Entry 7T9T (electron microscopy, 3.70 A resolution); this record covers chains E and I of the 12 polymer chains in the assembly.

# Chain E
Protein: Envelope glycoprotein gp160
From: Human immunodeficiency virus 1
Reference sequence: M4M0W3 (M4M0W3_9HIV1); the construct lacks a stretch of the UniProt sequence and is renumbered around it, so the offset changes along the chain: 35-144 = UniProt 31-140; 154-309 = UniProt 141-296; 312-321 = UniProt 297-306; 322-359 = UniProt 308-345; 1 more segments
Amino-acid sequence (461 residues; each row starts with the number of its first residue; note: 12 numbers in that range are skipped by the numbering (no residue carries them; nothing is unmodelled there)):
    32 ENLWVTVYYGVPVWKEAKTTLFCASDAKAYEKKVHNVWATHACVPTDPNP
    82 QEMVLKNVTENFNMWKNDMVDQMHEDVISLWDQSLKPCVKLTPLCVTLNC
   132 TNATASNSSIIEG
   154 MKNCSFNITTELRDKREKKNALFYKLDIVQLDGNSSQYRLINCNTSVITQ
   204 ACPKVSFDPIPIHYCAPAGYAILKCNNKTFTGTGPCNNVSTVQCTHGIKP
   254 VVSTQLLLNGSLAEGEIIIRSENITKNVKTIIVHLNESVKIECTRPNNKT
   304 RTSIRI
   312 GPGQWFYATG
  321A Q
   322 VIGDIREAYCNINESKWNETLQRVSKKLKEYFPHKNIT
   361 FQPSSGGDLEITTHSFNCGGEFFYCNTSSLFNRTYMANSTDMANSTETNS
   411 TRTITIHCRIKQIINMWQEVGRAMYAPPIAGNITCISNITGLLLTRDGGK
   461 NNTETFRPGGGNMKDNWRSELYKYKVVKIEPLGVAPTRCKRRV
Disordered / not traced: 63-70, 154-156, 312, 399-408
Differences from the reference sequence: expression tag (32-34); conflict Lys64 (Glu60 in M4M0W3), Trp316 (Ala301 in M4M0W3), Lys488 (Glu473 in M4M0W3), Ile489 (Val474 in M4M0W3), Glu490 (Lys475 in M4M0W3), Arg498 (Asn483 in M4M0W3), Cys499 (Ala484 in M4M0W3), Lys500 (Arg485 in M4M0W3)
Disulfides: Cys54-Cys74, Cys119-Cys205, Cys126-Cys196, Cys131-Cys157, Cys218-Cys247, Cys228-Cys239, Cys296-Cys331, Cys378-Cys445, Cys385-Cys418
Covalently attached groups: N-acetylglucosamine (NAG) linked to Asn160, Asn230, Asn241, Asn262, Asn339, Asn386, Asn392; glycan linked to Asn197

# Chain I
Protein: Envelope glycoprotein gp160
From: Human immunodeficiency virus 1
Reference sequence: M4M0W3 (M4M0W3_9HIV1); the construct lacks a stretch of the UniProt sequence and is renumbered around it, so the offset changes along the chain: 35-145 = UniProt 31-141; 155-309 = UniProt 142-296; 312-321 = UniProt 297-306; 322-359 = UniProt 308-345; 1 more segments
Amino-acid sequence (461 residues; each row starts with the number of its first residue; note: 12 numbers in that range are skipped by the numbering (no residue carries them; nothing is unmodelled there)):
    32 ENLWVTVYYGVPVWKEAKTTLFCASDAKAYEKKVHNVWATHACVPTDPNP
    82 QEMVLKNVTENFNMWKNDMVDQMHEDVISLWDQSLKPCVKLTPLCVTLNC
   132 TNATASNSSIIEGM
   155 KNCSFNITTELRDKREKKNALFYKLDIVQLDGNSSQYRLINCNTSVITQA
   205 CPKVSFDPIPIHYCAPAGYAILKCNNKTFTGTGPCNNVSTVQCTHGIKPV
   255 VSTQLLLNGSLAEGEIIIRSENITKNVKTIIVHLNESVKIECTRPNNKTR
   305 TSIRI
   312 GPGQWFYATG
  321A Q
   322 VIGDIREAYCNINESKWNETLQRVSKKLKEYFPHKNIT
   361 FQPSSGGDLEITTHSFNCGGEFFYCNTSSLFNRTYMANSTDMANSTETNS
   411 TRTITIHCRIKQIINMWQEVGRAMYAPPIAGNITCISNITGLLLTRDGGK
   461 NNTETFRPGGGNMKDNWRSELYKYKVVKIEPLGVAPTRCKRRV
Disordered / not traced: 63-70, 155-156, 312-313, 399-408
Differences from the reference sequence: expression tag (32-34); conflict Lys64 (Glu60 in M4M0W3), Trp316 (Ala301 in M4M0W3), Lys488 (Glu473 in M4M0W3), Ile489 (Val474 in M4M0W3), Glu490 (Lys475 in M4M0W3), Arg498 (Asn483 in M4M0W3), Cys499 (Ala484 in M4M0W3), Lys500 (Arg485 in M4M0W3)
Disulfides: Cys54-Cys74, Cys119-Cys205, Cys126-Cys196, Cys131-Cys157, Cys218-Cys247, Cys228-Cys239, Cys296-Cys331, Cys378-Cys445, Cys385-Cys418
Covalently attached groups: N-acetylglucosamine (NAG) linked to Asn160, Asn230, Asn241, Asn262, Asn339, Asn386, Asn392; glycan linked to Asn197

# How chain E and chain I interact
Contacting residue pairs (12):
  Glu164(E) with Cys126(I); Arg192(I), salt bridge
  Leu165(E) with Cys126(I); Thr128(I); Arg192(I)
  Arg166(E) with Thr123(I)
  Asp167(E) with Val127(I); Thr128(I); Arg169(I), salt bridge
  Arg308(E) with Asn197(I), hydrogen bond (side chain-backbone)
  Pro313(E) with Cys196(I)
  Gly314(E) with Thr198(I)
Other interface residues (no listed pair), chain I (11 interface residues in all): Pro124, Leu184

# In short
7 residues of chain E and 11 residues of chain I are in contact, with 1 hydrogen bond and 2 salt bridges.
Polar contacts include Glu164(E)-Arg192(I), Asp167(E)-Arg169(I) and Arg308(E)-Asn197(I). Covalently linked
N-acetylglucosamine: at Asn160(E), Asn230(E), Asn241(E), Asn262(E), Asn339(E) and Asn386(E) and 1 more.
Chain E and chain I are both Envelope glycoprotein gp160 (Human immunodeficiency virus 1); the structure,
Cryo-EM structure of CH235.12 in complex with HIV-1 Env trimer CH505TF.N279K.SOSIP.664 with complex glycans,
was determined by electron microscopy.
